Entry 4TMX (X-ray diffraction, 1.50 A resolution); this record covers chain A.

Chain A:
Name: eIF5B
From: Chaetomium thermophilum
Notes: fragment: G domain and domain II; engineered mutation(s): D533N
Chain sequence (345 residues; numbered 514 to 858; the number before each row is that of its first residue):
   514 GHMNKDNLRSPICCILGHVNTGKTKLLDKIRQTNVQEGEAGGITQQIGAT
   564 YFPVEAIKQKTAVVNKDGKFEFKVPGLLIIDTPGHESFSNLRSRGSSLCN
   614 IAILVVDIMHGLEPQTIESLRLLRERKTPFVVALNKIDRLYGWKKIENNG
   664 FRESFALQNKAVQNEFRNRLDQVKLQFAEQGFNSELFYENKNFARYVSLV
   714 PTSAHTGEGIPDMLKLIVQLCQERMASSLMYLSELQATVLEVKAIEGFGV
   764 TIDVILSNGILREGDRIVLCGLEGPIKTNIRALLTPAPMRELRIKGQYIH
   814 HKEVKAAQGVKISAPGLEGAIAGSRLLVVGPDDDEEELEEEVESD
Unresolved in the structure: 514, 857-858
Ion coordination: Na+: N533, G555 (together with GTP); Mg2+: T537, T557 (together with GTP)
Ligand contacts: GTP (guanosine-5'-triphosphate): H531, V532, N533, T534, G535, K536, T537, K538, Q549, E552, G555, I556, T557, T595, P596, G597, H598, N648, K649, D651, R652, S716, A717, H718

In short:
Ligands of chain A: GTP. N533 and G555 coordinate Na+. T537 and T557 form the Mg2+ site.
Chain A is eIF5B (Chaetomium thermophilum); the structure, Translation initiation factor eIF5B (517-858)
mutant D533N from C. thermophilum, bound to GTP and sodium, was determined by X-ray diffraction together with
4TMT, 4TMV, 4TMW, 4TMZ and 4TN1 from the same study.
